PDB entry 6W6V | electron microscopy, 3.00 A resolution | chains A and I of the 11 polymer chains in the assembly

# Chain A
Molecule: RNA component of RNase MRP NME1
Organism: Saccharomyces cerevisiae S288C
Sequence (340 nucleotides; row label = number of the first residue in the row):
     1 AAUCCAUGACCAAAGAAUCGUCACAAAUCGAAGCUUACAAAAUGGAGUAA
    51 AAUUUUUUUUACUCAGUAAUAUGCUUUGGGUUGAAAGUCUCCCACCAAUU
   101 CGUAUGCGGAAAACGUAAUGAGAUUUAAAAAUUUUAAAUUGUUUAAAUCA
   151 ACUCAUUAAGGAGGAUGCCCUUGGGUAUUCUGCUUCUUGACCUGGUACCU
   201 CUAUUGCAGGGUACUGGUGUUUUCUUCGGUACUGGAUUCCGUUUGUAUGG
   251 AAUCUAAACCAUAGUUAUGACGAUUGCUCUUUCCCGUGCUGGAUCGAGUA
   301 ACCCAAUGGAGCUUACUAUUCUUGGUCCAUGGAUUCACCC
Disordered / not traced: 1, 53-56, 132-143, 170-173, 203-207, 220-224, 242-246, 285-289, 336-340
From the paper describing this entry:
  - contacts within the chain: A84-U314

# Chain I
Name: Ribonuclease P/MRP protein subunit RPP1
Organism: Saccharomyces cerevisiae S288C
Notes: EC 3.1.26.5
Reference sequence: P38786 (RPP1_YEAST); numbering as in UniProt (aligned over 1-293)
Chain sequence (293 residues; numbered 1 to 293; the number before each row is that of its first residue):
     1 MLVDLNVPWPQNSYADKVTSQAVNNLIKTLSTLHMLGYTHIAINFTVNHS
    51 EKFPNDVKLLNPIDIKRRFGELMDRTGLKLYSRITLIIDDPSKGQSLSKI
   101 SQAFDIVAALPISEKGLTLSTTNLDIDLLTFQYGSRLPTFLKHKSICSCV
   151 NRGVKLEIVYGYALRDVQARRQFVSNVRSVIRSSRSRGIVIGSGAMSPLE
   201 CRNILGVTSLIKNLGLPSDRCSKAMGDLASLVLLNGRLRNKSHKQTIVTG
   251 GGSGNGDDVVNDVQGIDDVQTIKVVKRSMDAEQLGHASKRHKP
Disordered / not traced: 244-293

# How chain A and chain I interact
Contacting residue pairs (11; chain A residue first):
  G20(A) - Asp219(I)  hydrogen bond to the base
  U21(A) - Asp219(I)  base contact
  C22(A) - Ser222(I)  sugar contact
  A23(A) - Met1(I)  sugar contact
  A23(A) - Leu2(I)  sugar contact
  A23(A) - Ile204(I)  base contact
  A23(A) - Leu205(I)  base contact
  A270(A) - Lys212(I)  hydrogen bond to the sugar
  A270(A) - Ser218(I)  hydrogen bond to the sugar
  C271(A) - Ser218(I)  sugar contact
  C271(A) - Asp219(I)  hydrogen bond to the sugar
Other interface residues (no listed pair), chain I (11 interface residues in all): Asn203, Pro217, Lys223

# Summary
The interface between chain A and chain I involves 6 residues on one side and 11 on the other; the contacts
include 4 hydrogen bonds. Polar pairs include G20(A)-Asp219(I), A270(A)-Lys212(I) and A270(A)-Ser218(I). From
the paper: contacts within the chain involving A84(A) and U314(A).
Here chain A is RNA component of RNase MRP NME1 and chain I is Ribonuclease P/MRP protein subunit RPP1, both
from Saccharomyces cerevisiae S288C. Entry 6W6V (Structure of yeast RNase MRP holoenzyme) was determined by
electron microscopy.
